8K59 - chains D and F of the 10 polymer chains in the assembly; structure by electron microscopy, 3.50 A resolution.

Chain D:
Name: DNA-directed RNA polymerase subunit beta'
Organism: Escherichia coli K-12
Notes: EC 2.7.7.6
Reference sequence: P0A8T7 (RPOC_ECOLI); residue numbers follow UniProt; this construct covers 14-1376
Sequence (1363 residues; each row starts with the number of its first residue):
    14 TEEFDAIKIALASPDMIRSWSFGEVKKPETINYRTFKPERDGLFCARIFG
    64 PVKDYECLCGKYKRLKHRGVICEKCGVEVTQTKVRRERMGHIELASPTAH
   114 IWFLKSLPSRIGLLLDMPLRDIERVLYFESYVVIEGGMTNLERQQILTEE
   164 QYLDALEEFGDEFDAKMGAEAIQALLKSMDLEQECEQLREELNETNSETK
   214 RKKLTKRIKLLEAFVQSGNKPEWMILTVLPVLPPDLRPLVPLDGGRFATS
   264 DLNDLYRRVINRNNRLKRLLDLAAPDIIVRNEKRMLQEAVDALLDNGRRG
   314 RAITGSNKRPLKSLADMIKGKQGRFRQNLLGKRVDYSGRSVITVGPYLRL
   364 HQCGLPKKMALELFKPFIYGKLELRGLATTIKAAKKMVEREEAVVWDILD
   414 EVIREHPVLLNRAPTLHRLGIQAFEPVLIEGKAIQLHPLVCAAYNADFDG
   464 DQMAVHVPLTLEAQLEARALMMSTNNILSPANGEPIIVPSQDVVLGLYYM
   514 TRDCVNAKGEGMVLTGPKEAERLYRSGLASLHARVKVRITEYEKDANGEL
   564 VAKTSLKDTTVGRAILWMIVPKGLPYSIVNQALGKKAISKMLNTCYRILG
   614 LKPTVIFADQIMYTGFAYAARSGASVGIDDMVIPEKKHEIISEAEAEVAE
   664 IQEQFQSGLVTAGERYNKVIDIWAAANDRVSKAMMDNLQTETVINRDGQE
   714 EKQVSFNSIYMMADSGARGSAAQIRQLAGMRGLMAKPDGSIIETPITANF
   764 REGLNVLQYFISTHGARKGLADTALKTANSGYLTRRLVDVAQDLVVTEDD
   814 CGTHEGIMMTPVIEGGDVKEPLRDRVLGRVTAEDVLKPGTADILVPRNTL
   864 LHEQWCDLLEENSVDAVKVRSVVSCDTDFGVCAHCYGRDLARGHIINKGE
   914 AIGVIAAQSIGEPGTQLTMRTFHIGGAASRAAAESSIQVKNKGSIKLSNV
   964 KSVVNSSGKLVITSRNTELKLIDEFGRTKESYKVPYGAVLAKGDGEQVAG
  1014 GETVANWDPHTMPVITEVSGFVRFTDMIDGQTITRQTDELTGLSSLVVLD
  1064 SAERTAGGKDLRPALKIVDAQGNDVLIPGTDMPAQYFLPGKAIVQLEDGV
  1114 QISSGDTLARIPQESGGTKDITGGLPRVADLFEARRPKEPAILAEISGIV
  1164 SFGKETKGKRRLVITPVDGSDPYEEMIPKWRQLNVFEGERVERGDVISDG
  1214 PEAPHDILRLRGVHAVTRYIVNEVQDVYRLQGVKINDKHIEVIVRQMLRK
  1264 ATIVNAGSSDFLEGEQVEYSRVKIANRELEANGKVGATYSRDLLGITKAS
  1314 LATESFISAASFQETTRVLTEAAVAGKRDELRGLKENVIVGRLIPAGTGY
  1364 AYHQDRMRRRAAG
Disordered / not traced: 933-943
Swiss-Prot annotation at these positions:
  - binding site (Zn(2+)): Cys70, Cys72, Cys85, Cys88, Cys814, Cys888, Cys895, Cys898
  - binding site (Mg(2+)): Asp460, Asp462, Asp464
  - modified residue: Lys983 (N6-acetyllysine)

Chain F:
Name: RNA polymerase sigma factor RpoD
Organism: Escherichia coli K-12
Reference sequence: P00579 (RPOD_ECOLI); numbering as in UniProt (aligned over 90-612)
Sequence (523 residues; each row starts with the number of its first residue):
    90 EIGRTTDPVRMYMREMGTVELLTREGEIDIAKRIEDGINQVQCSVAEYPE
   140 AITYLLEQYDRVEAEEARLSDLITGFVDPNAEEDLAPTATHVGSELSQED
   190 LDDDEDEDEEDGDDDSADDDNSIDPELAREKFAELRAQYVVTRDTIKAKG
   240 RSHATAQEEILKLSEVFKQFRLVPKQFDYLVNSMRVMMDRVRTQERLIMK
   290 LCVEQCKMPKKNFITLFTGNETSDTWFNAAIAMNKPWSEKLHDVSEEVHR
   340 ALQKLQQIEEETGLTIEQVKDINRRMSIGEAKARRAKKEMVEANLRLVIS
   390 IAKKYTNRGLQFLDLIQEGNIGLMKAVDKFEYRRGYKFSTYATWWIRQAI
   440 TRSIADQARTIRIPVHMIETINKLNRISRQMLQEMGREPTPEELAERMLM
   490 PEDKIRKVLKIAKEPISMETPIGDDEDSHLGDFIEDTTLELPLDSATTES
   540 LRAATHDVLAGLTAREAKVLRMRFGIDMNTDYTLEEVGKQFDVTRERIRQ
   590 IEAKALRKLRHPSRSEVLRSFLD
Disordered / not traced: 168-212, 237-242
Swiss-Prot annotation at these positions:
  - DNA-binding region: Leu573 to Ala592 (H-T-H motif)
  - region: Arg584 to Arg599 (Interaction with anti-sigma factors)
  - motif: Asp403 to Gln406 (Interaction with polymerase core subunit RpoC)
  - site: Arg562 (Interaction with anti-sigma factors)

How chain D and chain F interact:
Pairs across the interface (80):
  Glu42(D) - Arg451(F)  salt bridge
  Thr43(D) - Thr449(F)  hydrogen bond (side chain-backbone)
  Ile44(D) - Ile450(F)  hydrophobic
  Ile44(D) - Arg451(F)
  Tyr46(D) - Ile450(F)  hydrophobic
  Tyr46(D) - Arg451(F)
  Tyr46(D) - Pro453(F)
  Tyr46(D) - Ile500(F)  hydrophobic
  Leu78(D) - Asn568(F)
  Lys79(D) - Asn568(F)
  Lys79(D) - Asp570(F)
  Arg81(D) - Asn568(F)
  Arg133(D) - Ile91(F)
  Arg133(D) - Arg93(F)
  Arg133(D) - Thr94(F)
  Arg137(D) - Ile91(F)
  Tyr140(D) - Thr95(F)
  Phe141(D) - Met100(F)
  Glu142(D) - Glu90(F)
  Glu142(D) - Ile91(F)
  Glu142(D) - Thr94(F)
  Val253(D) - Ile523(F)  hydrophobic
  Gly257(D) - Lys499(F)
  Gly258(D) - Lys499(F)
  Gly258(D) - Lys502(F)
  Gly258(D) - Glu503(F)
  Arg259(D) - Ile505(F)
  Phe260(D) - Lys499(F)
  Phe260(D) - Pro504(F)
  Phe260(D) - Ile505(F)  hydrogen bond (backbone-backbone)
  Ala261(D) - Ile505(F)
  Ala261(D) - Met507(F)
  Ala261(D) - Ile523(F)  hydrophobic
  Thr262(D) - Thr449(F)
  Thr262(D) - Pro504(F)
  Thr262(D) - Ile505(F)  hydrogen bond (backbone-backbone)
  Thr262(D) - Ser506(F)
  Thr262(D) - Met507(F)  hydrogen bond (backbone-side chain)
  Ser263(D) - Met507(F)
  Asp264(D) - Ser506(F)  hydrogen bond
  Asp264(D) - Glu508(F)
  Arg270(D) - Gln446(F)  hydrogen bond (side chain-backbone)
  Arg270(D) - Arg448(F)  hydrogen bond (side chain-backbone)
  Arg270(D) - Thr449(F)
  Asn274(D) - Gln446(F)
  Arg275(D) - Asp403(F)  salt bridge
  Arg278(D) - Asp403(F)  salt bridge
  Arg278(D) - Gln406(F)
  Arg278(D) - Glu407(F)  salt bridge
  Arg278(D) - Ile410(F)
  Arg278(D) - Gln446(F)  hydrogen bond
  Arg281(D) - Ile410(F)
  Leu282(D) - Gln406(F)
  Leu282(D) - Ile410(F)  hydrophobic
  Leu282(D) - Met413(F)  hydrophobic
  Leu285(D) - Lys414(F)
  Ala286(D) - Lys377(F)
  Ala287(D) - Met413(F)  hydrophobic
  Pro288(D) - Lys377(F)
  Pro288(D) - Met413(F)
  Ile290(D) - Tyr101(F)  hydrophobic
  Ile290(D) - Glu104(F)
  Ile290(D) - Glu381(F)
  Ile291(D) - Val380(F)  hydrophobic
  Ile291(D) - Gln406(F)
  Ile291(D) - Asn409(F)
  Asn294(D) - Tyr101(F)
  Asn294(D) - Gln406(F)  hydrogen bond
  Glu295(D) - Gln406(F)  hydrogen bond
  Arg297(D) - Met100(F)  hydrogen bond
  Arg297(D) - Glu104(F)  salt bridge
  Met298(D) - Leu402(F)
  Met298(D) - Asp403(F)
  Met298(D) - Gln406(F)
  Arg312(D) - Thr95(F)  hydrogen bond
  Ile316(D) - Gln400(F)
  Arg322(D) - Pro510(F)
  Lys325(D) - Glu508(F)
  Ile394(D) - Ser539(F)
  Lys398(D) - Leu532(F)
Also at the interface, not in a pair above, chain D (54 interface residues in all): Arg47, Phe49, Arg77, Pro251, Leu255, Arg271, Arg293, Glu301, Tyr382, Thr393, Lys395
Also at the interface, not in a pair above, chain F (55 interface residues in all): Gly92, Pro97, Leu384, Asp445, Ala447, Asp514, His518, Leu519, Ala535, Thr536, Phe563, Thr569, Ser609, Phe610

Summary:
Chain D and chain F form an interface of 54 and 55 residues respectively, with 12 hydrogen bonds and 5 salt
bridges. Polar pairs include Glu42(D)-Arg451(F), Arg275(D)-Asp403(F) and Arg278(D)-Asp403(F). Curated
annotation (UniProt) lists 8 Zn2+-binding residues and 3 Mg2+-binding residues on chain D.
Here chain D is DNA-directed RNA polymerase subunit beta' and chain F is RNA polymerase sigma factor RpoD,
both from Escherichia coli K-12. Entry 8K59 (The cryo-EM map of TIC-TIEA complex) was determined by electron
microscopy.
